Entry 8PEL (X-ray diffraction, 3.81 A resolution); this record covers chains E and H of the 9 polymer chains in the assembly.

== Chain E ==
Protein: Exoribonuclease phosphorolytic domain-containing protein
Source organism: Thermochaetoides thermophila DSM 1495
UniProtKB: G0RZG4 (G0RZG4_CHATD); residue numbers follow UniProt; this construct covers 1-413
Chain sequence (413 residues; row label = number of the first residue in the row):
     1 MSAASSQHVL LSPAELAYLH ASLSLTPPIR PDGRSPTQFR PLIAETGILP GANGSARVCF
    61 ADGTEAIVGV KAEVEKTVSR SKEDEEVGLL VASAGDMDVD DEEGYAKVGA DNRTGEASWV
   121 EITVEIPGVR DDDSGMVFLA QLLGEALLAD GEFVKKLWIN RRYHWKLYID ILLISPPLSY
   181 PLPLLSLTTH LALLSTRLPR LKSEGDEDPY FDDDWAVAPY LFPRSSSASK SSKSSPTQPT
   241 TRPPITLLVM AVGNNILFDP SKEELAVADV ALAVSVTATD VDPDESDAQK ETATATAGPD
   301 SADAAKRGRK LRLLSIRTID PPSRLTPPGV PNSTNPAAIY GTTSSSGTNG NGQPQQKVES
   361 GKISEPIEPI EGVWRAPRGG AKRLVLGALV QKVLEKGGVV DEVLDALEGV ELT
Disordered / not traced: 1-6, 78-116, 227-237, 283-306, 334-362

== Chain H ==
Protein: Putative exosome complex protein
Source organism: Thermochaetoides thermophila DSM 1495
UniProtKB: G0S9A0 (G0S9A0_CHATD); residues 1-358 here = UniProt positions 1-358
Chain sequence (358 residues; numbered 1 to 358; the number before each row is that of its first residue):
     1 MPITIHAPLP PPRLHDEDSD VDMSSDSDSS SEGGVPLTSN LPSRAKPKSS LFTTTKSSSD
    61 IVTPGELITT SPQFMRGHGT YIPPGTTSII SSVAGTILRT NKLLSVRPLR ARYTPEVGDL
   121 VVGRIIEVQA RRWRVDVGST QFASLPLSAI NLPGGILRKR TETDELQMRS FFSEGDLLVA
   181 EVQGVYGDGG AVLHTRSLKY GKLRNGVFVA VSGMGGGGGV VRSRRQVWTL EGANGAGLID
   241 VVLGVNGYVW IAKHTEDGPG EDPNASTKQV GITNLEEGMS ANMYSSQNDR IEAETMREIA
   301 RLRGVVMALV ENGLRVDEDM VMRGYREAVE MALVSPEGPE DVYLGGERGR QLAAALTA
Disordered / not traced: 1-57, 154-162, 213-218, 256-280

== Chain E / chain H interface ==
Contacting residue pairs (37):
  Leu-10(E) with Arg-124(H), hydrogen bond (backbone-side chain); Gly-175(H)
  Leu-11(E) with Arg-124(H)
  Ser-12(E) with Arg-124(H); Gly-175(H), hydrogen bond (backbone-backbone)
  Pro-13(E) with Asp-176(H); Ser-286(H)
  Ala-14(E) with Ser-286(H), hydrogen bond (backbone-side chain); Asn-288(H), hydrogen bond (backbone-side chain)
  Glu-15(E) with Arg-124(H), salt bridge; Phe-208(H); Trp-250(H)
  Ala-17(E) with Asn-288(H)
  Tyr-18(E) with Gly-206(H); Ile-291(H), hydrophobic; Met-296(H), hydrogen bond (side chain-backbone); Ile-299(H)
  Ser-22(E) with Met-296(H)
  Leu-25(E) with Ala-293(H), hydrophobic
  Ile-29(E) with Arg-297(H)
  Pro-31(E) with Ala-300(H); Arg-303(H), hydrogen bond (backbone-side chain)
  Asp-32(E) with Arg-303(H), salt bridge; Tyr-343(H)
  Gly-33(E) with Tyr-343(H)
  Pro-41(E) with Tyr-343(H)
  Glu-263(E) with Phe-208(H)
  Val-330(E) with Ser-286(H)
  Asn-332(E) with Asn-282(H); Ser-285(H), hydrogen bond; Gln-287(H), hydrogen bond (backbone-side chain)
  Ser-333(E) with Asn-282(H), hydrogen bond
  Ile-370(E) with Gln-287(H)
  Glu-371(E) with Asn-288(H)
  Gly-372(E) with Ser-286(H); Asn-288(H)
  Val-373(E) with Gln-287(H)
Other interface residues (no listed pair), chain E (31 interface residues in all): Leu-19, Ala-21, Pro-27, Arg-30, Arg-34, Gln-38, Gly-329, Pro-331
Other interface residues (no listed pair), chain H (24 interface residues in all): Leu-177, Val-207, Asp-289, Arg-290, Val-342

== In short ==
31 residues of chain E face 24 of chain H across their interface; the contacts include 9 hydrogen bonds and 2
salt bridges. Among the polar pairs are Glu-15(E)/Arg-124(H), Asp-32(E)/Arg-303(H) and Leu-10(E)/Arg-124(H).
Chain E is Exoribonuclease phosphorolytic domain-containing protein and chain H is Putative exosome complex
protein, both from Thermochaetoides thermophila DSM 1495; the structure, Structure of C. thermophilum RNA
exosome core, was determined by X-ray diffraction.
